PDB entry 5JTW | X-ray diffraction, 3.50 A resolution | chains B and C of the 3 polymer chains in the assembly

== Chain B ==
Protein: Complement C4-A
Source organism: Homo sapiens
Reference sequence: P0C0L4 (CO4A_HUMAN); residue numbers follow UniProt; this construct covers 757-1446
Chain sequence (690 residues; each row starts with the number of its first residue):
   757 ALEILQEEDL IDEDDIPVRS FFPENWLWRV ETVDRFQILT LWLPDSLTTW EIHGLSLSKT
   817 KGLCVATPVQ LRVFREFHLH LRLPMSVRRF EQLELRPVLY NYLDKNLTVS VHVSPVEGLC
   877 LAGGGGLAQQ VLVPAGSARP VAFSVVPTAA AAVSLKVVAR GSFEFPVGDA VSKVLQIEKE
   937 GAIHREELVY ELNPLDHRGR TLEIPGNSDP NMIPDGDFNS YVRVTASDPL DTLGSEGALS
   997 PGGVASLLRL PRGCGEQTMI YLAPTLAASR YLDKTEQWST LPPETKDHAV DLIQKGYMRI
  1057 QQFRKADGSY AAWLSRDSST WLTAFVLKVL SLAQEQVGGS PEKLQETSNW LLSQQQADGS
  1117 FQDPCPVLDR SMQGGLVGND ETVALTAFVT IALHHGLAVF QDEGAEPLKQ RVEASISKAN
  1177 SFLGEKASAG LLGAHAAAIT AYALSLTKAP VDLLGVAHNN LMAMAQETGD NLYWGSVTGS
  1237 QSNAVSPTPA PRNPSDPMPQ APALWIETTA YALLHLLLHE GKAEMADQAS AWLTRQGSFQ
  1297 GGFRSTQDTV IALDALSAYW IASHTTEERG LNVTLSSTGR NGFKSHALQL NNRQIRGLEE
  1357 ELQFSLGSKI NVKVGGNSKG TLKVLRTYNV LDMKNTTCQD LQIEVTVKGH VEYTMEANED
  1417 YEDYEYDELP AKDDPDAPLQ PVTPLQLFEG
Not modelled in the structure: 1231-1255, 1414-1446
Sequence notes: conflict Ser1201 (Thr in P0C0L4)
Curated features (UniProtKB/Swiss-Prot):
  - modified residue: Ser918 (Phosphoserine), Tyr1417 (Sulfotyrosine), Tyr1420 (Sulfotyrosine), Tyr1422 (Sulfotyrosine)
  - glycosylation: Asn862 (N-linked (GlcNAc...) asparagine), Thr1244 (O-linked (GalNAc...) threonine), Asn1328 (N-linked (GlcNAc...) (complex) asparagine), Asn1391 (N-linked (GlcNAc...) asparagine)
  - cross-link: Cys1010 to Gln1013 (Isoglutamyl cysteine thioester (Cys-Gln))
  - natural variant: Asp1073 (D1073G: In allotype C4A1, allotype C4A2), Asn1176 (N1176S: In allotype C4A1), Ser1201 (T1201S: In allotype C4A4; this construct carries the variant), Val1207 (V1207A: In allotype C4A1, allotype C4A13), Leu1210 (L1210R: In allotype C4A1, allotype C4A13), Ser1286 (S1286A: In allotype C4A1, allotype C4A3a, allotype C4A6)
Covalent attachments: N-acetylglucosamine (NAG) linked to Asn862
What the authors report for this chain:
  - conformationally variable residues (register shift): Leu951 to Ala994, Asn1347 to Lys1375

== Chain C ==
Protein: Complement C4-A
Source organism: Homo sapiens
Reference sequence: P0C0L4 (CO4A_HUMAN); residues 1454-1744 here = UniProt positions 1454-1744
Chain sequence (291 residues; each row starts with the number of its first residue):
  1454 EAPKVVEEQE SRVHYTVCIW RNGKVGLSGM AIADVTLLSG FHALRADLEK LTSLSDRYVS
  1514 HFETEGPHVL LYFDSVPTSR ECVGFEAVQE VPVGLVQPAS ATLYDYYNPE RRCSVFYGAP
  1574 SKSRLLATLC SAEVCQCAEG KCPRQRRALE RGLQDEDGYR MKFACYYPRV EYGFQVKVLR
  1634 EDSRAAFRLF ETKITQVLHF TKDVKAAANQ MRNFLVRASC RLRLEPGKEY LIMGLDGATY
  1694 DLEGHPQYLL DSNSWIEEMP SERLCRSTRQ RAACAQLNDF LQEYGTQGCQ V
Not modelled in the structure: 1454-1463
Disulfide bonds: Cys1471-Cys1535, Cys1583-Cys1588, Cys1595-Cys1673, Cys1618-Cys1742, Cys1718-Cys1727

== How chain B and chain C interact ==
Inter-chain disulfides: Cys876(B)-Cys1590(C), Cys1394(B)-Cys1566(C)
Pairs across the interface - 104 pairs, chain B then chain C:
  Leu758(B) with Glu1543(C)
  Glu759(B) with Pro1545(C)
  Leu761(B) with Val1544(C), hydrophobic
  Phe846(B) with Glu1586(C); Cys1588(C)
  Gln848(B) with Phe1569(C); Leu1578(C); Leu1579(C), hydrogen bond (side chain-backbone)
  Leu849(B) with Phe1569(C)
  Glu850(B) with Ala1552(C); Ser1553(C), hydrogen bond; Phe1569(C)
  Arg852(B) with Thr1489(C), hydrogen bond; His1521(C)
  Cys876(B) with Leu1579(C); Ala1580(C); Cys1590(C), disulfide
  Leu877(B) with Leu1579(C), hydrophobic; Glu1592(C)
  Ala878(B) with Leu1548(C), hydrophobic; Val1549(C); Gln1550(C); Leu1579(C); Glu1592(C)
  Gly879(B) with Glu1592(C), hydrogen bond (backbone-side chain)
  Gly880(B) with Glu1592(C)
  Leu883(B) with Gly1547(C); Leu1548(C)
  Ala884(B) with Gly1547(C)
  Gln885(B) with Ser1492(C); Pro1545(C), hydrogen bond (side chain-backbone); Val1546(C); Gly1547(C), hydrogen bond (side chain-backbone); Leu1548(C)
  Gln886(B) with Val1544(C)
  Leu888(B) with Glu1543(C); Val1544(C), hydrophobic
  Arg895(B) with Glu1518(C), salt bridge; Gly1519(C); Glu1543(C), salt bridge
  Ala898(B) with Gln1550(C), hydrogen bond (backbone-side chain)
  Phe899(B) with Leu1548(C), hydrophobic; Gln1550(C)
  Ser900(B) with Gln1550(C), hydrogen bond (backbone-side chain); Pro1551(C); Phe1569(C); Leu1579(C)
  Thr904(B) with Cys1588(C)
  Cys1394(B) with Cys1566(C), disulfide; Ser1567(C)
  Gln1395(B) with Asn1475(C)
  Asp1396(B) with Arg1474(C); Asn1475(C), hydrogen bond (backbone-backbone); Gly1476(C); Gly1479(C)
  Leu1397(B) with Trp1473(C); Leu1556(C), hydrophobic; Asp1558(C); Arg1564(C); Arg1565(C); Cys1566(C)
  Gln1398(B) with Ile1472(C); Trp1473(C), hydrogen bond (backbone-backbone); Asn1475(C), hydrogen bond
  Ile1399(B) with Cys1471(C); Leu1556(C), hydrophobic; Cys1566(C); Val1568(C)
  Glu1400(B) with Thr1469(C); Val1470(C); Cys1471(C), hydrogen bond (backbone-backbone); Trp1473(C); Arg1533(C), salt bridge
  Val1401(B) with Tyr1468(C), hydrophobic; Thr1469(C); Tyr1570(C), hydrophobic
  Thr1402(B) with His1467(C); Tyr1468(C); Thr1469(C), hydrogen bond (backbone-backbone)
  Val1403(B) with Val1466(C), hydrophobic; His1467(C); Gly1571(C); Pro1573(C)
  Lys1404(B) with Val1466(C); His1467(C), hydrogen bond (backbone-backbone)
  Gly1405(B) with Pro1573(C)
  His1406(B) with Ser1464(C); Arg1465(C)
  Val1407(B) with Leu1491(C), hydrophobic; Val1546(C), hydrophobic
  Glu1408(B) with Gln1542(C), hydrogen bond (backbone-side chain); Pro1545(C); Val1546(C), hydrogen bond (backbone-backbone)
  Tyr1409(B) with Val1546(C); Val1549(C), hydrophobic; Ala1572(C); Lys1575(C)
  Thr1410(B) with Val1546(C), hydrogen bond (backbone-backbone); Gly1547(C)
  Met1411(B) with Lys1594(C), hydrogen bond (backbone-side chain)
  Glu1412(B) with Val1549(C); Lys1575(C), salt bridge; Lys1594(C)
  Ala1413(B) with Lys1594(C), hydrogen bond (backbone-side chain)
Interface residues without a listed pair, chain B (46 interface residues in all): Val887, Ala894, Val901
Interface residues without a listed pair, chain C (65 interface residues in all): Leu1480, Ala1486, Val1488, Phe1494, Pro1520, Ala1554, Thr1555, Arg1577, Ala1591, Gly1593, Arg1674

== In short ==
The interface between chain B and chain C involves 46 residues on one side and 65 on the other, with 2
disulfide bonds, 19 hydrogen bonds and 4 salt bridges. Among the polar pairs are Arg895(B)-Glu1518(C),
Arg895(B)-Glu1543(C) and Glu1400(B)-Arg1533(C). Covalently linked N-acetylglucosamine: at Asn862(B). The paper
reports conformational variability at Leu951(B) and Asn1347(B).
Here chain B is Complement C4-A and chain C is Complement C4-A, both from Homo sapiens. Entry 5JTW (Crystal
structure of complement C4b re-refined using iMDFF) was determined by X-ray diffraction (same publication as
5JPM and 5JPN).
